Entry 7S9J (X-ray diffraction, 1.91 A resolution); this record covers chains A and P of the 4 polymer chains in the assembly.

== Chain A ==
Name: DNA polymerase beta
Organism: Homo sapiens
Notes: EC 2.7.7.7, 4.2.99.-
UniProt: P06746 (DPOLB_HUMAN); residue numbers follow UniProt; this construct covers 1-335
Amino-acid sequence (335 residues; numbered 1 to 335; the number before each row is that of its first residue):
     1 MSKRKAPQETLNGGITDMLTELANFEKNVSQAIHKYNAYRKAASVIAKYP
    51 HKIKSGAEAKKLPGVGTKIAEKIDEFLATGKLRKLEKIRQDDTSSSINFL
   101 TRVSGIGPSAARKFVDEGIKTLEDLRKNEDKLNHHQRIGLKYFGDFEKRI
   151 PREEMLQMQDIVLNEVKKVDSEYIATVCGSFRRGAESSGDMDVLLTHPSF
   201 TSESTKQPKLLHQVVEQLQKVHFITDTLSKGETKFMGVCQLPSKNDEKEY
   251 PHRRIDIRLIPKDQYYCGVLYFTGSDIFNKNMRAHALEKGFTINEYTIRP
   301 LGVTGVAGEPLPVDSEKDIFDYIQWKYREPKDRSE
Unresolved in the structure: 1-6, 205-206
Bound ions: Na+ site 1: Lys60, Leu62, Val65 (shared with 1 residue of chain D); Na+ site 2: Thr101, Val103, Ile106 (shared with DG9(P) of chain P); Na+ site 3 near Thr101 (its only coordinating residue here); Na+ site 4 near Asp170 (its only coordinating residue here)
Curated features (UniProtKB/Swiss-Prot):
  - region: Arg183 to Asp192 (DNA-binding)
  - active site: Lys72 (Nucleophile)
  - binding site (K(+)): Lys60, Leu62, Val65, Thr101, Val103, Ile106
  - binding site (Na(+)): Lys60, Leu62, Val65, Thr101, Val103, Ile106
  - binding site (dATP): Arg149, Ser180, Arg183, Gly189, Asp190
  - binding site (dCTP): Arg149, Ser180, Arg183, Gly189, Asp190
  - binding site (dGTP): Arg149, Ser180, Arg183, Gly189, Asp190, Asp192
  - binding site (dTTP): Arg149, Ser180, Arg183, Gly189, Asp190
  - binding site (Mg(2+)): Asp190, Asp192, Asp256
  - modified residue: Lys72 (N6-acetyllysine), Arg83 (Omega-N-methylarginine), Arg152 (Omega-N-methylarginine)
  - cross-link (Glycyl lysine isopeptide (Lys-Gly)): Lys41 (interchain with G-Cter in ubiquitin), Lys61 (interchain with G-Cter in ubiquitin), Lys81 (interchain with G-Cter in ubiquitin)
  - natural variant: Leu22 (L22P: Found in a gastric cancer sample; uncertain significance), Tyr39 (Y39C: Found in a gastric cancer sample; uncertain significance), Gly118 (G118V: Decreased DNA-directed DNA polymerase activity), Arg137 (R137Q: Decreased function in base-excision repair), Arg149 (R149I: Decreased DNA-directed DNA polymerase activity), Asp160 (D160N: Found in a gastric cancer sample; uncertain significance), Cys239 (C239R: Found in a gastric cancer sample; uncertain significance), Lys289 (K289M: Found in a colon cancer sample; uncertain significance), Asn294 (N294D: Found in a gastric cancer sample; uncertain significance), Glu295 (E295K: Found in a gastric cancer sample; uncertain significance)
  - mutagenesis: Phe25 (F25W: No effect on 5'-dRP lyase activity. Decreased ssDNA binding), His34 (H34G: Decreased 5'-dRP lyase activity. Decreased ssDNA binding), Lys35 (K35A: Decreased 5'-dRP lyase activity. Decreased ssDNA binding. Loss of 5'-dRP lyase activity; when associated with A-68 and A-72. Decreased ssDNA binding; when associated with A-68 and A-72 ...), Tyr39 (Y39F: No effect on 5'-dRP lyase activity; Y39Q: Abolishes DNA polymerase and 5'-dRP lyase activity), Lys41 (K41R: Abolishes ubiquitination; when associated with R-61 and R-81), Lys60 (K60A: Decreased 5'-dRP lyase activity. Decreased ssDNA binding), Lys61 (K61R: Abolishes ubiquitination; when associated with R-41 and R-81), Lys68 (K68A: No effect on 5'-dRP lyase activity. Decreased ssDNA binding. Loss of 5'-dRP lyase activity; when associated with A-35 and A-72. Decreased ssDNA binding; when associated with A-35 and A-72 ...), Glu71 (E71Q: No effect on 5'-dRP lyase activity. No effect on structure shown by circular dichroism. No effect on ssDNA binding), Lys72 (K72A: Severely reduced 5'-dRP lyase activity. Does not affect ssDNA binding. Loss of 5'-dRP lyase activity; when associated with A-35 and A-68. Decreased ssDNA binding ...), Glu75 (E75A: Slightly decreased 5'-dRP lyase activity. Decreased ssDNA binding. No effect on structure shown by circular dichroism), Lys81 (K81R: Abolishes ubiquitination; when associated with R-41 and R-61), 5 further mutagenesis entries in UniProt

== Chain P ==
Molecule: 10-nt DNA strand
Sequence (10 nucleotides; row label = number of the first residue in the row):
     1 GCTCATGCGC
Bound ions: Na+: DG9 (shared with Thr101(A), Val103(A), Ile106(A) of chain A)

== Interface between chain A and chain P ==
Pairs across the interface (15; chain A residue first):
  Val103(A) with DG9(P), phosphate contact
  Ser104(A) with DG9(P), phosphate contact
  Gly105(A) with DC8(P), sugar contact; DG9(P), hydrogen bond to the phosphate
  Ile106(A) with DG9(P), phosphate contact
  Gly107(A) with DC8(P), hydrogen bond to the phosphate
  Pro108(A) with DC8(P), phosphate contact
  Ser109(A) with DG7(P), phosphate contact; DC8(P), hydrogen bond to the phosphate
  Ala110(A) with DC8(P), hydrogen bond to the phosphate
  His135(A) with DG9(P), sugar contact
  Met236(A) with DG9(P), phosphate contact; DC10(P), sugar contact
  Arg254(A) with DC10(P), salt bridge to the phosphate
  Asp256(A) with DC10(P), sugar contact
Other interface residues (no listed pair), chain A (13 interface residues in all): Asp190

== Summary ==
The interface between chain A and chain P involves 13 residues on one side and 4 on the other; the contacts
include 4 hydrogen bonds and 1 salt bridge. Among the polar pairs are Gly105(A)-DG9(P), Gly107(A)-DC8(P) and
Ser109(A)-DC8(P).
Chain A is DNA polymerase beta (Homo sapiens) and chain P is a 10-nt DNA strand; the structure, Crystal
Structure of DNA Polymerase Beta with Fapy-dG base-paired with a dC, was determined by X-ray diffraction,
deposited together with 7S9K, 7S9L, 7S9M, 7S9N, 7S9O, 7S9P and 7S9Q.
